Entry 5DX1 (X-ray diffraction, 1.93 A resolution); this record covers chains A and B of the 4 polymer chains in the assembly.

Chain A (and B):
Molecule: Histone-arginine methyltransferase CARM1
From: Homo sapiens
Notes: EC 2.1.1.-, 2.1.1.125; fragment: catalytic domain; chain B of this document is another copy of the same molecule, construct and numbering; everything in this record applies to it too
UniProtKB: Q86X55 (CARM1_HUMAN); numbering as in UniProt (aligned over 134-479)
Amino-acid sequence (349 residues; each row starts with the number of its first residue):
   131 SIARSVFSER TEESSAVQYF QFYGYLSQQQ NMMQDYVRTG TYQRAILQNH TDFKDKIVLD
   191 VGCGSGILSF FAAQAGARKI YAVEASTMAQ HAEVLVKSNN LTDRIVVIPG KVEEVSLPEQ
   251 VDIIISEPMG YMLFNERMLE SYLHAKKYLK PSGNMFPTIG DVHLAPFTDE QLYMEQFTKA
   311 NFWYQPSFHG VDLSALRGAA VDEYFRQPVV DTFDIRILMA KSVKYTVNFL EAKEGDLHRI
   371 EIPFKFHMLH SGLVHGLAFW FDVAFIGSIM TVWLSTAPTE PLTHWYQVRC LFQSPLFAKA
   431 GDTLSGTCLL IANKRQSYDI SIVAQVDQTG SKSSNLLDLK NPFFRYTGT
Unresolved in the structure: 131-133, 478-479
Differences from the reference sequence: expression tag (131-133)
Ligand contacts: sinefungin (SFG): Phe137, Tyr149, Phe150, Tyr153, Gln159, Met162, Arg168, Asp190, Gly192, Cys193, Gly194, Ile197, Leu198, Val213, Glu214, Ala215, Ser216, Gly240, Lys241, Val242, Glu243, Glu257, Met268, Ser271

Interface between chain A and chain B:
Pairs across the interface - 72 pairs, chain A then chain B:
  Ser144(A) with Ser144(B), hydrogen bond (side chain-backbone); Val147(B)
  Val147(A) with Ser144(B)
  Gln148(A) with Gln148(B), hydrogen bond
  Gln151(A) with Asn471(B)
  Tyr155(A) with Glu333(B); Asn471(B), hydrogen bond
  Leu156(A) with Trp313(B); Ala329(B); Ala330(B); Glu333(B), hydrogen bond (backbone-side chain)
  Ser157(A) with Glu333(B), hydrogen bond (backbone-side chain); Tyr334(B)
  Gln160(A) with Lys309(B); Phe312(B); Trp313(B); Tyr334(B), hydrogen bond
  Met163(A) with Phe312(B), hydrophobic; Trp313(B), hydrophobic; Phe318(B)
  Gln164(A) with Phe312(B)
  Tyr166(A) with His319(B)
  Thr169(A) with His319(B)
  Gly170(A) with His319(B)
  Gln173(A) with His319(B), hydrogen bond
  Ile197(A) with Phe318(B), hydrophobic; Val321(B), hydrophobic
  Phe200(A) with Val321(B), hydrophobic
  Phe201(A) with His319(B)
  Gln204(A) with His319(B), hydrogen bond (side chain-backbone); Gly320(B); Val321(B)
  His221(A) with Leu326(B)
  Val224(A) with Ala325(B), hydrophobic
  Leu225(A) with Asp322(B); Leu323(B), hydrophobic; Leu326(B), hydrophobic
  Ser228(A) with Ala325(B)
  Asn229(A) with Val321(B); Asp322(B), hydrogen bond (side chain-backbone)
  Lys309(A) with Gln160(B), hydrogen bond (backbone-side chain)
  Phe312(A) with Gln160(B); Met163(B), hydrophobic; Gln164(B)
  Trp313(A) with Leu156(B); Gln160(B), hydrogen bond; Met163(B), hydrophobic
  Phe318(A) with Met163(B); Ile197(B), hydrophobic
  His319(A) with Tyr166(B); Thr169(B); Gln173(B), hydrogen bond; Phe201(B); Gln204(B), hydrogen bond (backbone-side chain)
  Val321(A) with Phe200(B), hydrophobic; Gln204(B); Asn229(B)
  Asp322(A) with Leu225(B); Asn229(B), hydrogen bond (backbone-side chain)
  Leu323(A) with Leu225(B), hydrophobic
  Ala325(A) with Val224(B), hydrophobic; Ser228(B)
  Leu326(A) with His221(B); Leu225(B), hydrophobic
  Ala329(A) with Leu156(B), hydrophobic
  Ala330(A) with Leu156(B)
  Glu333(A) with Tyr155(B); Leu156(B), hydrogen bond (side chain-backbone); Ser157(B), hydrogen bond (side chain-backbone)
  Tyr334(A) with Ser157(B); Gln160(B), hydrogen bond
  Asn471(A) with Tyr155(B)
Interface residues without a listed pair, chain A (42 interface residues in all): Gly154, Gly320, Arg445, Asp468
Interface residues without a listed pair, chain B (42 interface residues in all): Gln151, Gly154, Gly170, Ser195, Asp468

In short:
Chain A and chain B each contribute 42 residues to their interface, with 17 hydrogen bonds. Polar contacts
include Ser144(A)-Ser144(B), Gln148(A)-Gln148(B) and Tyr155(A)-Asn471(B). Bound to chain A: sinefungin.
Chain A and chain B are both Histone-arginine methyltransferase CARM1 (Homo sapiens); the structure, Crystal
structure of CARM1, sinefungin, and PABP1 peptide (R455), was determined by X-ray diffraction (same
publication as 5DWQ, 5DX0, 5DX8, 5DXA and 5DXJ).
